PDB entry 5VIZ | X-ray diffraction, 1.70 A resolution | chains A and B

[Chain A]
Molecule: Insulin, chain beta
From: Homo sapiens
UniProt: P01308 (INS_HUMAN); residues 1-20 here correspond to UniProt positions 90-109 (UniProt number = residue number + 89)
Chain sequence (21 residues; numbered 1 to 21; the number before each row is that of its first residue):
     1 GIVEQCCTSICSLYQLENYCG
Disulfide bonds: C6-C11
Differences from the reference sequence: expression tag (21)

[Chain B]
Molecule: Insulin, chain alpha
From: Homo sapiens
UniProt: P01308 (INS_HUMAN); residues 1-29 here correspond to UniProt positions 25-53 (UniProt number = residue number + 24)
Chain sequence (29 residues; numbered 1 to 29; the number before each row is that of its first residue):
     1 FVNQHLCGSHLVEALYLVCGERGFFYTPK

[Interface between chain A and chain B]
Contacting residue pairs (39; chain A residue first):
  G1(A) - K29(B)
  I2(A) - L15(B)  hydrophobic
  I2(A) - T27(B)
  V3(A) - P28(B)
  E4(A) - K29(B)  salt bridge
  C6(A) - Q4(B)
  C6(A) - H5(B)
  C6(A) - L6(B)  hydrogen bond (backbone-backbone)
  C6(A) - L11(B)  hydrophobic
  C7(A) - H5(B)
  C7(A) - L6(B)
  C7(A) - C7(B)  disulfide
  T8(A) - H5(B)
  S9(A) - H5(B)
  I10(A) - N3(B)
  I10(A) - Q4(B)
  I10(A) - H5(B)
  C11(A) - V2(B)
  C11(A) - N3(B)
  C11(A) - Q4(B)  hydrogen bond (backbone-backbone)
  C11(A) - L6(B)  hydrophobic
  S12(A) - V2(B)
  S12(A) - N3(B)
  L13(A) - V2(B)
  L13(A) - V18(B)  hydrophobic
  L16(A) - V2(B)  hydrophobic
  L16(A) - L11(B)  hydrophobic
  L16(A) - L15(B)  hydrophobic
  E17(A) - V18(B)
  E17(A) - R22(B)  salt bridge
  N18(A) - F25(B)
  Y19(A) - L15(B)  hydrophobic
  Y19(A) - F24(B)
  Y19(A) - F25(B)  hydrogen bond (backbone-backbone)
  C20(A) - C19(B)  disulfide
  C20(A) - R22(B)
  C20(A) - G23(B)
  G21(A) - R22(B)  hydrogen bond (backbone-backbone)
  G21(A) - G23(B)  hydrogen bond (backbone-backbone)
Also at the interface, not in a pair above, chain B (19 interface residues in all): A14, Y26
Inter-chain disulfides: C7(A)-C7(B), C20(A)-C19(B)

[Overview]
18 residues of chain A and 19 residues of chain B are in contact, with 2 disulfide bonds, 5 hydrogen bonds and
2 salt bridges. Polar pairs include E4(A)-K29(B), E17(A)-R22(B) and C6(A)-L6(B).
Here chain A is Insulin, chain beta and chain B is Insulin, chain alpha, both from Homo sapiens. Entry 5VIZ
(X-Ray structure of Insulin Glargine) was determined by X-ray diffraction.
